PDB entry 1VCB | X-ray diffraction, 2.70 A resolution | chains B and C of the 3 polymer chains in the assembly

== Chain B ==
Molecule: Protein (elongin C)
Source organism: Homo sapiens
UniProtKB: Q15369 (ELOC_HUMAN); residues 1-112 here = UniProt positions 1-112
Sequence (112 residues; row label = number of the first residue in the row):
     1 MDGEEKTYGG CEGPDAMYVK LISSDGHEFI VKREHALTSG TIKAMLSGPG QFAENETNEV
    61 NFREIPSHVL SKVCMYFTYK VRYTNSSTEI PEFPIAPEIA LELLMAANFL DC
Unresolved in the structure: 1-16, 50-57

== Chain C ==
Molecule: Protein (vhl)
Source organism: Homo sapiens
UniProtKB: P40337 (VHL_HUMAN); residues 54-213 here = UniProt positions 54-213
Sequence (160 residues; numbered 54 to 213; the number before each row is that of its first residue):
    54 MEAGRPRPVL RSVNSREPSQ VIFCNRSPRV VLPVWLNFDG EPQPYPTLPP GTGRRIHSYR
   114 GHLWLFRDAG THDGLLVNQT ELFVPSLNVD GQPIFANITL PVYTLKERCL QVVRSLVKPE
   174 NYRRLDIVRS LYEDLEDHPN VQKDLERLTQ ERIAHQRMGD
Unresolved in the structure: 54-62, 205-213
Curated features (UniProtKB/Swiss-Prot):
  - region: T157 to V166 (Interaction with Elongin BC complex)
  - natural variant: L63 (L63P: In PCC), R64 (R64P: In PCC), S65 (S65A: In PCC; S65L: In VHLD; S65W: In VHLD), V66 to Q73 (deletion: In VHLD), S68 (S68W: In PCC and VHLD), E70 (E70K: In VHLD), V74 (V74G: In VHLD), I75 (deletion: In VHLD), F76 (F76I: In VHLD; F76L: In VHLD; F76S: In VHLD; deletion: In VHLD), N78 (N78H: In VHLD; N78S: In VHLD; N78T: In VHLD), R79 (R79P: In VHLD), S80 (S80I: In VHLD; S80N: In PCC and VHLD; S80R: In VHLD), 64 further natural variant entries in UniProt
  - mutagenesis: Y98 (Y98N: No interaction with HIF1A. No HIF1A degradation)

== Chain B / chain C interface ==
Residue-residue contacts - 31 pairs, chain B then chain C:
  Y76(B) - Y156(C)  hydrogen bond (side chain-backbone)
  Y76(B) - T157(C)
  Y76(B) - L158(C)  hydrogen bond (side chain-backbone)
  Y83(B) - V155(C)
  T84(B) - V155(C)
  S86(B) - Q132(C)  hydrogen bond (backbone-side chain)
  S87(B) - Q132(C)
  E89(B) - R79(C)
  I90(B) - L153(C)
  I90(B) - V155(C)  hydrophobic
  E92(B) - P81(C)
  E92(B) - R82(C)  salt bridge
  E92(B) - L153(C)
  E92(B) - R161(C)  salt bridge
  F93(B) - L158(C)  hydrophobic
  F93(B) - R161(C)  hydrogen bond (backbone-side chain)
  I95(B) - R161(C)
  I95(B) - C162(C)  hydrophobic
  P97(B) - L169(C)  hydrophobic
  A100(B) - V166(C)  hydrophobic
  L103(B) - L158(C)  hydrophobic
  L103(B) - C162(C)  hydrophobic
  L104(B) - C162(C)
  L104(B) - L184(C)  hydrophobic
  A107(B) - L158(C)  hydrophobic
  A107(B) - K159(C)
  N108(B) - K159(C)  hydrogen bond
  N108(B) - L184(C)
  C112(B) - T157(C)
  C112(B) - L158(C)  hydrogen bond (backbone-backbone)
  C112(B) - K159(C)  hydrogen bond (backbone-backbone)
Other interface residues (no listed pair), chain B (23 interface residues in all): V73, Y79, K80, P91, L101, M105
Other interface residues (no listed pair), chain C (20 interface residues in all): S80, L163, V165, L178, I180

== Summary ==
Chain B and chain C form an interface of 23 and 20 residues respectively; the contacts include 7 hydrogen
bonds and 2 salt bridges. Polar pairs include E92(B)-R82(C), E92(B)-R161(C) and Y76(B)-Y156(C). From UniProt:
one mutagenesis site on chain C.
Chain B is Protein (elongin C) and chain C is Protein (vhl), both from Homo sapiens; the structure, The
vhl-elonginc-elonginb structure, was determined by X-ray diffraction.
